Entry 4F61 (X-ray diffraction, 4.17 A resolution (low resolution: residue-level contacts below are approximate; hydrogen-bond / salt-bridge calls are withheld)); this record covers chains A and I of the 9 polymer chains in the assembly.

== Chain A ==
Molecule: Tubulin alpha chain
Organism: Ovis aries
Reference sequence: D0VWZ0 (D0VWZ0_SHEEP); residue numbers follow UniProt; this construct covers 1-451
Chain sequence (451 residues; each row starts with the number of its first residue):
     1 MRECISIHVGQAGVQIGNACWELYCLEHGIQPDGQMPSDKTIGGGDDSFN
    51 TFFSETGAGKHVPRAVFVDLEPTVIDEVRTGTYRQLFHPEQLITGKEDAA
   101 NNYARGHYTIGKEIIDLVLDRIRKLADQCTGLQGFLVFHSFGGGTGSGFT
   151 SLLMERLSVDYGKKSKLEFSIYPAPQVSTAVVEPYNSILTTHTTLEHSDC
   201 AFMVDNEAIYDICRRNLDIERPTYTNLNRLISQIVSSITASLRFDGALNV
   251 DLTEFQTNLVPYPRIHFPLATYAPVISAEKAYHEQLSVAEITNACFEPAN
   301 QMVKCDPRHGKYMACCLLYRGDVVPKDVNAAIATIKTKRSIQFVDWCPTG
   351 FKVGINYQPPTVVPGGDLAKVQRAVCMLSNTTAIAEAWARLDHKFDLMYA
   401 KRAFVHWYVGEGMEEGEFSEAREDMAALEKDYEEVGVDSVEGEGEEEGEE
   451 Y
Not modelled in the structure: 39-45, 439-451
Metal / ion sites: Mg2+: E71 (together with GTP)
Small-molecule neighbours: GTP (guanosine-5'-triphosphate): G10, Q11, A12, Q15, I16, D69, E71, D98, A99, A100, N101, S140, G142, G143, G144, T145, G146, I171, P173, V177, S178, T179, E183, N206, Y224, L227, N228, I231

== Chain I ==
Molecule: Stathmin-like domain R4
Organism: Artificial gene
Chain sequence (240 residues; row label = number of the first residue in the row):
     4 ADMEVIELNKATSGQSWEVILKPPSFDGVPEFNASLPRRRDPSLEEIQKK
    54 LEAAEERRKYQEAELLKHLAEKREHEREVIQRAIEENNNWIKMAKEKLAQ
   104 KMESNKENREAHFAAMLERLQEKDKHAEEVRQRAIEENNNWIKMAKEKLA
   154 QKMESNKENRKYQEAELLKHLAEKREHEREVIQRAIEENNNWIKMAKEKL
   204 AQKMESNKENREAHFAAMLERLQEKDKHAEEVRKNKELKE
Not modelled in the structure: 37-42

== Chain A / chain I interface ==
Contacting residue pairs (76; chain A residue first):
  D46(A) with T15(I); S16(I)
  H107(A) with L54(I)
  Y108(A) with K53(I); L54(I); A57(I); R61(I)
  T109(A) with R61(I)
  K112(A) with L54(I); E55(I); E58(I)
  E155(A) with I50(I)
  R156(A) with I50(I)
  V159(A) with S46(I); L47(I)
  E196(A) with R43(I); D44(I)
  H197(A) with P45(I)
  D245(A) with A14(I); T15(I); S16(I); G17(I)
  G246(A) with A14(I)
  A247(A) with G17(I); Q18(I); S19(I)
  L248(A) with S19(I)
  Y262(A) with P33(I); E34(I); F35(I); N36(I)
  P325(A) with W20(I)
  V328(A) with W20(I)
  N329(A) with W20(I); V22(I)
  A333(A) with M6(I)
  K336(A) with L24(I); K25(I)
  S340(A) with K25(I)
  D345(A) with P27(I); S28(I); F29(I)
  W346(A) with F29(I); P33(I)
  P348(A) with K25(I); P27(I)
  T349(A) with I23(I); L24(I); K25(I)
  G350(A) with V22(I); L24(I)
  F351(A) with W20(I); E21(I); V22(I)
  K352(A) with W20(I); E21(I)
  V353(A) with S19(I); W20(I)
  I355(A) with S16(I); G17(I); Q18(I); W20(I)
  N356(A) with S16(I)
  Y357(A) with K13(I); T15(I); S16(I); G17(I); Q18(I)
  Q358(A) with S16(I)
  V409(A) with Q64(I)
  G410(A) with Q64(I)
  E411(A) with R61(I)
  G412(A) with R60(I)
  E414(A) with R60(I)
  E434(A) with F35(I); N36(I)
Interface residues without a listed pair, chain A (45 interface residues in all): L152, F244, P261, I332, C347, G354
Interface residues without a listed pair, chain I (40 interface residues in all): V8, L11, N12, P26, G31

== In short ==
45 residues of chain A face 40 of chain I across their interface. Chain A binds GTP.
Chain A is Tubulin alpha chain (Ovis aries) and chain I is Stathmin-like domain R4 (Artificial gene); the
structure, Tubulin:Stathmin-like domain complex, was determined by X-ray diffraction, deposited together with
4F6R.
